PDB entry 5LNP | X-ray diffraction, 1.99 A resolution | chains B and C of the 4 polymer chains in the assembly

Chain B:
Name: Segment polarity protein dishevelled homolog DVL-2
Source organism: Homo sapiens
Notes: fragment: DEP domain
UniProtKB: O14641 (DVL2_HUMAN); numbering as in UniProt (aligned over 416-510)
Chain sequence (97 residues; each row starts with the number of its first residue):
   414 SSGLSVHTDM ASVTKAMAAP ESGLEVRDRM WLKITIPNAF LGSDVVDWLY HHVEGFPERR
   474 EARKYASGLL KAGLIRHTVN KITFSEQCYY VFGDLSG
Disordered / not traced: 414, 509-510
Construct notes: expression tag (414-415)

Chain C:
Name: Segment polarity protein dishevelled homolog DVL-2
Source organism: Homo sapiens
Notes: fragment: DEP domain
UniProtKB: O14641 (DVL2_HUMAN); residue numbers follow UniProt; this construct covers 416-510
Chain sequence (97 residues; each row starts with the number of its first residue):
   414 SSGLSVHTDM ASVTKAMAAP ESGLEVRDRM WLKITIPNAF LGSDVVDWLY HHVEGFPERR
   474 EARKYASGLL KAGLIRHTVN KITFSEQCYY VFGDLSG
Disordered / not traced: 414, 510
Modified positions: Cys-501 (S-hydroxycysteine; CSO)
Construct notes: expression tag (414-415)
What the authors report for this chain:
  - self-association interface (contacts with another copy of this molecule): Leu-445
  - mutagenesis - G436P, D460K, E499G: abolished signaling
  - mutagenesis - L445E: abolished binding to tetramerization
  - mutagenesis - L445E: decreased signaling
  - mutagenesis - R442A, W444A: decreased binding to Frizzled

Chain B / chain C interface:
Pairs across the interface (4; chain B residue first):
  Glu-434(B) / Gly-436(C)
  Gly-436(B) / Arg-440(C)  hydrogen bond (backbone-side chain)
  Glu-438(B) / Arg-442(C)  salt bridge
  Lys-446(B) / Asp-457(C)  salt bridge
Also at the interface, not in a pair above, chain B (5 interface residues in all): Leu-437
Also at the interface, not in a pair above, chain C (6 interface residues in all): Glu-434, Glu-438

Summary:
The interface between chain B and chain C involves 5 residues on one side and 6 on the other, with 1 hydrogen
bond and 2 salt bridges. Polar pairs include Glu-438(B)/Arg-442(C), Lys-446(B)/Asp-457(C) and
Gly-436(B)/Arg-440(C). From the paper: G436P, D460K and E499G of chain C abolish signaling; a self-association
interface involving Leu-445(C); 6 substitutions were tested in all.
Chain B is Segment polarity protein dishevelled homolog DVL-2 and chain C is Segment polarity protein
dishevelled homolog DVL-2, both from Homo sapiens; the structure, Domain-swapped dimer of human Dishevelled2
DEP domain: monoclinic crystal form crystallised from monomeric fraction, was determined by X-ray diffraction,
deposited together with 5SUY and 5SUZ.
